PDB entry 6B8O | X-ray diffraction, 2.20 A resolution | chains B and C of the 6 polymer chains in the assembly

[Chain B (and C)]
Protein: Triggering receptor expressed on myeloid cells 2
Organism: Homo sapiens
Notes: chain C of this document is another copy of the same molecule, construct and numbering; everything in this record applies to it too
Reference sequence: Q9NZC2 (TREM2_HUMAN); numbering as in UniProt (aligned over 19-174)
Amino-acid sequence (169 residues; row label = number of the first residue in the row):
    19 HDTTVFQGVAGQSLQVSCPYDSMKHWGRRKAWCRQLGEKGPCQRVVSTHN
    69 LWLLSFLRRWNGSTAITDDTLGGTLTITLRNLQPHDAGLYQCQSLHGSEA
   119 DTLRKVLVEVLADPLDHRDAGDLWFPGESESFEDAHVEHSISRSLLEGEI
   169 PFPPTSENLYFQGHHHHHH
Not modelled in the structure: 19, 55-58, 131-187 (chain C: 19-20, 55-57, 131-187)
Sequence notes: conflict D20 (Asn in Q9NZC2); expression tag (175-187)
Disulfides: C36-C110
Covalently attached groups: N-acetylglucosamine (NAG) linked to N79
Residues lining bound ligands: 1,2-dicaproyl-sn-phosphatidyl-L-serine (PSF): H67, N68, L69, L72, F74, L75, R77
From the paper describing this entry:
  - post-translational modification sites: N79
  - binding site for 1,2-dicaproyl-sn-phosphatidyl-L-serine: S40, M41, W44, H67, N68, L69, R77, T88, L89
  - disease-associated variants - R47H (Tm change 10 degC): decreased stability
  - disease-associated variants - R47H: decreased binding to PS
  - disease-associated variants - R47H: decreased signaling in response to PS
  - disease-associated variants - R47H: decreased expression

[How chain B and chain C interact]
Pairs across the interface - 16 pairs, chain B then chain C:
  G29(B) with R122(C), hydrogen bond (backbone-side chain)
  Q30(B) with T22(C); V23(C), hydrogen bond (side chain-backbone); F24(C); S35(C)
  S31(B) with S35(C), hydrogen bond (backbone-side chain)
  R76(B) with D87(C), salt bridge
  W78(B) with D87(C), hydrogen bond; L89(C); G90(C)
  R98(B) with P37(C); Y38(C), hydrogen bond (side chain-backbone); G90(C), hydrogen bond (side chain-backbone); G91(C), hydrogen bond (side chain-backbone); T92(C)
  N99(B) with P37(C)

[Summary]
7 residues of chain B and 12 residues of chain C are in contact; the contacts include 7 hydrogen bonds and 1
salt bridge. Polar contacts include R76(B)-D87(C), G29(B)-R122(C) and Q30(B)-V23(C). Ligands of chain B:
1,2-dicaproyl-sn-phosphatidyl-L-serine. The paper reports a binding site for
1,2-dicaproyl-sn-phosphatidyl-L-serine at S40(B), M41(B) and W44(B) among others; R47H of chain B reduces
stability.
Chain B and chain C are both Triggering receptor expressed on myeloid cells 2 (Homo sapiens); the structure,
WT Ig-like V Domain with Phosphatidylserine, was determined by X-ray diffraction (same publication as 5UD7 and
5UD8).
